PDB entry 3N9G | X-ray diffraction, 1.43 A resolution | chains H and L

== Chain H ==
Molecule: Fab fragment of MAb CR4354, heavy chain
From: Homo sapiens
Notes: antibody fragment or engineered binder
Chain sequence (230 residues; numbered 1 to 230; the number before each row is that of its first residue):
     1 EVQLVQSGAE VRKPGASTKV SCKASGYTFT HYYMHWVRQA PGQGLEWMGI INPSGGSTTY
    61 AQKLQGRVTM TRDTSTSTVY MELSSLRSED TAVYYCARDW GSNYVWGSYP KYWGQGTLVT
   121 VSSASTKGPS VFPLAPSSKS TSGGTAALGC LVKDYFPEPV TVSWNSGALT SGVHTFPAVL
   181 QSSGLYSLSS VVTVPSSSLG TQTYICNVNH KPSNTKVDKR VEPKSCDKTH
Modified positions: Glu-1 (pyroglutamic acid; PCA)
Disulfide bonds: Cys-22/Cys-96, Cys-150/Cys-206

== Chain L ==
Molecule: Fab fragment of MAb CR4354, light chain
From: Homo sapiens
Notes: antibody fragment or engineered binder
Chain sequence (220 residues; numbered 1 to 220; the number before each row is that of its first residue):
     1 QSVLTQPSSV SGTPGQRVTI SCSGSSSNIG SNTVNWYQQL PGTAPKLLIY GNNQRPSGVP
    61 DRFSGSKSGT SASLAISGLQ SEDEADYYCA AWDDSLNGPV FGGGTKLTVL GAAAGQPKAA
   121 PSVTLFPPSS EELQANKATL VCLISDFYPG AVTVAWKADS SPVKAGVETT TPSKQSNNKY
   181 AASSYLSLTP EQWKSHRSYS CQVTHEGSTV EKTVAPTECS
Disulfide bonds: Cys-22/Cys-89, Cys-142/Cys-201

== Chain H / chain L interface ==
Pairs across the interface (73; chain H residue first):
  Gln-39(H) with Gln-39(L), hydrogen bond; Tyr-88(L), hydrogen bond
  Gln-43(H) with Tyr-88(L), hydrogen bond (backbone-side chain)
  Gly-44(H) with Tyr-88(L); Gly-103(L)
  Leu-45(H) with Pro-45(L), hydrophobic; Tyr-88(L), hydrophobic; Phe-101(L)
  Trp-47(H) with Pro-99(L); Phe-101(L)
  Lys-63(H) with Gln-1(L)
  Tyr-95(H) with Gln-39(L), hydrogen bond; Thr-43(L); Ala-44(L), hydrophobic; Pro-45(L)
  Val-105(H) with Trp-92(L)
  Trp-106(H) with Asn-32(L); Trp-92(L); Asp-94(L)
  Gly-107(H) with Trp-92(L)
  Ser-108(H) with Trp-92(L)
  Tyr-109(H) with Asn-35(L); Tyr-37(L); Tyr-50(L)
  Pro-110(H) with Tyr-37(L), hydrogen bond (backbone-side chain)
  Lys-111(H) with Leu-47(L)
  Trp-113(H) with Tyr-37(L); Ala-44(L), hydrophobic; Pro-45(L)
  Gly-114(H) with Ala-44(L)
  Phe-132(H) with Ser-129(L); Glu-131(L); Glu-132(L)
  Pro-133(H) with Ser-129(L); Glu-131(L)
  Leu-134(H) with Phe-126(L), hydrophobic
  Ala-135(H) with Phe-126(L)
  Ser-137(H) with Ser-220(L), hydrogen bond (side chain-backbone)
  Ser-138(H) with Cys-219(L), hydrogen bond (side chain-backbone); Ser-220(L), hydrogen bond (backbone-backbone)
  Lys-139(H) with Ser-220(L), hydrogen bond (side chain-backbone)
  Ala-147(H) with Phe-126(L)
  Leu-151(H) with Tyr-185(L), hydrophobic
  Lys-153(H) with Glu-132(L), salt bridge; Lys-137(L); Thr-139(L), hydrogen bond; Ser-187(L)
  His-174(H) with Ser-145(L); Gln-175(L); Ala-181(L)
  Phe-176(H) with Leu-143(L), hydrophobic; Ile-144(L); Ser-145(L); Ala-181(L), hydrophobic; Ala-182(L)
  Pro-177(H) with Thr-170(L); Ser-173(L)
  Ala-178(H) with Thr-170(L)
  Val-179(H) with Glu-168(L); Thr-170(L); Tyr-185(L), hydrophobic
  Gln-181(H) with Glu-168(L); Tyr-185(L)
  Ser-182(H) with Glu-168(L), hydrogen bond (backbone-side chain)
  Leu-188(H) with Tyr-185(L)
  Ser-189(H) with Val-141(L); Tyr-185(L), hydrogen bond
  Val-191(H) with Phe-126(L), hydrophobic; Leu-143(L), hydrophobic
  Lys-224(H) with Pro-127(L); Ser-220(L), hydrogen bond (side chain-backbone)
  Cys-226(H) with Cys-219(L), disulfide
  Asp-227(H) with Cys-219(L)
Interface residues without a listed pair, chain H (44 interface residues in all): Val-37, Glu-46, Leu-148, Leu-180, Ser-187
Interface residues without a listed pair, chain L (41 interface residues in all): Thr-124, Thr-169, Ser-183, Glu-218
Inter-chain disulfides: Cys-226(H)/Cys-219(L)

== Overview ==
44 residues of chain H face 41 of chain L across their interface; the contacts include 1 disulfide bond, 13
hydrogen bonds and 1 salt bridge. Among the polar pairs are Lys-153(H)/Glu-132(L), Gln-39(H)/Gln-39(L) and
Gln-39(H)/Tyr-88(L).
Here chain H is Fab fragment of MAb CR4354, heavy chain and chain L is Fab fragment of MAb CR4354, light
chain, both from Homo sapiens. Entry 3N9G (Crystal structure of the Fab fragment of the human neutralizing
anti-West Nile Virus MAb CR4354) was determined by X-ray diffraction together with 3IYW from the same study.
